1C2O - chains A and D; structure by X-ray diffraction, 4.20 A resolution (low resolution: residue-level contacts below are approximate; hydrogen-bond / salt-bridge calls are withheld).

[Chain A (and D)]
Molecule: Acetylcholinesterase
Source organism: Electrophorus electricus
Notes: EC 3.1.1.7; fragment: a4 form; chain D of this document is another copy of the same molecule, construct and numbering; everything in this record applies to it too
UniProtKB: P21836 (ACES_MOUSE); residues 5-543 here correspond to UniProt positions 36-574 (UniProt number = residue number + 31)
Sequence (539 residues; each row starts with the number of its first residue):
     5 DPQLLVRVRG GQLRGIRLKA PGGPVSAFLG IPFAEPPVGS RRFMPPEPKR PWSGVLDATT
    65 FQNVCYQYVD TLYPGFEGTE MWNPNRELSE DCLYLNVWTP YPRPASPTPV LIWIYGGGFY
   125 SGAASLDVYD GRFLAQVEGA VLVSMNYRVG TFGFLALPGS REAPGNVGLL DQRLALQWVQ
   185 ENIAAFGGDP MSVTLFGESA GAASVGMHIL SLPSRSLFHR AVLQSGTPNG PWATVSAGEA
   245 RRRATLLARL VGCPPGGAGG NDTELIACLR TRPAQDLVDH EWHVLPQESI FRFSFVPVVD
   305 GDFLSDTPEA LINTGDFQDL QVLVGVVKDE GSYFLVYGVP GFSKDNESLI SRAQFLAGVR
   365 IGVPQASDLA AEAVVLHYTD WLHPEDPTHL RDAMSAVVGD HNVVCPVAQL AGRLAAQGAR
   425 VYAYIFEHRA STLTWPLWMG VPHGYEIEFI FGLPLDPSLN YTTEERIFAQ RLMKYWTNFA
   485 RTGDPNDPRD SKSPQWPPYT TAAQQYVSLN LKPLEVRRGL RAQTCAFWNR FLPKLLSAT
Cystine bridges: Cys-69/Cys-96, Cys-257/Cys-272, Cys-409/Cys-529
Swiss-Prot annotation at these positions:
  - active site: Ser-203 (Acyl-ester intermediate), Glu-334 (Charge relay system), His-447 (Charge relay system)
  - glycosylation (N-linked (GlcNAc...) asparagine): Asn-265, Asn-350, Asn-464

[Interface between chain A and chain D]
Residue-residue contacts (22; chain A residue first):
  Leu-373(A) / Phe-535(D)
  Leu-380(A) / Phe-535(D)
  Asp-384(A) / Gln-527(D)
  Trp-385(A) / Gln-508(D)
  Trp-385(A) / Ala-526(D)
  Trp-385(A) / Gln-527(D)
  Trp-385(A) / Ala-530(D)
  Trp-385(A) / Arg-534(D)
  Leu-386(A) / Gln-508(D)
  Leu-386(A) / Arg-522(D)
  Leu-386(A) / Gly-523(D)
  His-387(A) / Arg-522(D)
  Gln-508(A) / Trp-385(D)
  Gln-508(A) / Leu-386(D)
  Arg-522(A) / Leu-386(D)
  Arg-522(A) / His-387(D)
  Gly-523(A) / Leu-386(D)
  Ala-526(A) / Trp-385(D)
  Gln-527(A) / Asp-384(D)
  Gln-527(A) / Trp-385(D)
  Ala-530(A) / Trp-385(D)
  Phe-535(A) / Leu-373(D)
Interface residues without a listed pair, chain A (20 interface residues in all): Glu-376, Ala-377, Thr-383, Phe-531, Arg-534, Leu-539, Ala-542
Interface residues without a listed pair, chain D (19 interface residues in all): Leu-380, Thr-383, Phe-531, Lys-538, Leu-539, Ala-542

[In short]
The interface between chain A and chain D involves 20 residues on one side and 19 on the other. From UniProt:
3 active-site residues on chain A.
Both chains are Acetylcholinesterase (Electrophorus electricus). Entry 1C2O (Electrophorus electricus
acetylcholinesterase) was determined by X-ray diffraction (same publication as 1C2B).
